Entry 6E5Z (X-ray diffraction, 1.35 A resolution); this record covers chain A.

[Chain A]
Protein: Protein/nucleic acid deglycase DJ-1
Source organism: Homo sapiens
Notes: EC 3.1.2.-, 3.5.1.-, 3.5.1.124
Reference sequence: Q99497 (PARK7_HUMAN); residues 1-189 here = UniProt positions 1-189
Chain sequence (191 residues; row label = number of the first residue in the row; numbers below 1 keep their minus sign (Gly-1 is residue -1)):
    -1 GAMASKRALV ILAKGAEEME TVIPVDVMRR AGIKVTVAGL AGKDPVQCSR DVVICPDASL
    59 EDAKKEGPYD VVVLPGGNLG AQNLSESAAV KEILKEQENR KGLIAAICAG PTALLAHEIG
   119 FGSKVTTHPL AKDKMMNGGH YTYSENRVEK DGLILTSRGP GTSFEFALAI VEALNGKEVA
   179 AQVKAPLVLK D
Disordered / not traced: -1 to 1, 189
Differences from the reference sequence: expression tag (-1 to 0)
Modified residues: Cys106 (carboxymethylated cysteine; CCS)
Curated features (UniProtKB/Swiss-Prot):
  - active site: His126
  - site: Asp149, Gly150 (Cleavage)
  - modified residue: Ala2 (N-acetylalanine), Tyr67 (Phosphotyrosine), Lys148 (N6-acetyllysine), Lys182 (N6-succinyllysine)
  - lipidation (S-palmitoyl cysteine): Cys46, Cys53
  - cross-link: Lys130 (Glycyl lysine isopeptide (Lys-Gly) (interchain with G-Cter in SUMO))
  - natural variant: Leu10 (L10P: In PARK7; uncertain significance), Met26 (M26I: In PARK7), Ala39 (A39S: Found in early-onset Parkinson disease with digenic inheritance), Gln45 (deletion: In PARK7), Glu64 (E64D: In PARK7), Ala104 (A104T: In PARK7), Asp149 (D149A: In PARK7), Glu163 (E163K: In PARK7; uncertain significance), Leu166 (L166P: In PARK7)
  - mutagenesis: Leu10 (L10P: Abolishes detoxification activity on methylglyocal-adducted CoA), Glu18 (E18A: Strongly decreases enzymatic activity. Almost abolishes detoxification activity on methylglyocal-adducted CoA; E18D: Strongly decreases enzymatic activity ...), Cys46 (C46A: Reduces protein stability. No effect on oxidation; C46A: Reduces protein stability. No effect on oxidation. Reduced localization in lipid rafts; when associated with A-106 ...), Val51 (V51A: Disrupts dimer formation and strongly reduces ability to eliminate hydrogen peroxide), Cys53 (C53A: Strongly reduces chaperone activity and ability to eliminate hydrogen peroxide; C53S: No effect on mitochondrial translocation neither on deglycase activity), His126 (H126A: Strongly decreases enzymatic activity), Lys130 (K130R: Partially compensates for loss of stability; when associated with P-166), Ala179 (A179T: No effect on detoxification activity on methylglyocal-adducted CoA)

[In short]
From UniProt: active-site residue His126 and 8 mutagenesis sites.
Chain A is Protein/nucleic acid deglycase DJ-1 (Homo sapiens); the structure, Crystal structure of human DJ-1
with a natural modification on Cys-106, was determined by X-ray diffraction (same publication as 6M8Z).
